PDB entry 5ELP | X-ray diffraction, 2.93 A resolution | chains C and A of the 4 polymer chains in the assembly

[Chain C]
Name: NRPS/PKS protein
Organism: Bacillus amyloliquefaciens
UniProt: Q1RS73 (Q1RS73_BACAM); residues 4-605 here correspond to UniProt positions 1745-2346 (UniProt number = residue number + 1741)
Chain sequence (622 residues; each row starts with the number of its first residue; numbers below 1 keep their minus sign (Met-16 is residue -16)):
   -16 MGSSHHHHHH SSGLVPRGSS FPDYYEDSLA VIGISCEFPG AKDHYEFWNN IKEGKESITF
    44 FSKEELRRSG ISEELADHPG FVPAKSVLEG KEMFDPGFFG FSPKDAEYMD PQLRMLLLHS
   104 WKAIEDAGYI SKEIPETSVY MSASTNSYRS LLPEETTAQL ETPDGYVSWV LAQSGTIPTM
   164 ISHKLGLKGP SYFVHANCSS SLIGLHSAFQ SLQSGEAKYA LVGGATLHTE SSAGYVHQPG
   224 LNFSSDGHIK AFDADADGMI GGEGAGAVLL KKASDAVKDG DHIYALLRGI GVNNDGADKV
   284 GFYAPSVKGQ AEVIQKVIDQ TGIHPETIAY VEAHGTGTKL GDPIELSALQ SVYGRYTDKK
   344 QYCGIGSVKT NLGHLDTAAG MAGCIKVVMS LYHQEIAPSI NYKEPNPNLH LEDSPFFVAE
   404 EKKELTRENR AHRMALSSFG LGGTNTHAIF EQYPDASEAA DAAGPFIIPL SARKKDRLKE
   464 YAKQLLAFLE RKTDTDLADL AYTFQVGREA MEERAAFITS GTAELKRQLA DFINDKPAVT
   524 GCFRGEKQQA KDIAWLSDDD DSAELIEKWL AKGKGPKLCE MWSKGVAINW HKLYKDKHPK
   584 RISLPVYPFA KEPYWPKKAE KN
Not modelled in the structure: -16 to 6, 50-60, 138-146, 216-218, 410-412, 439-445, 576-579, 601-605
Differences from the reference sequence: initiating methionine (-16); expression tag (-15 to 3)

[Chain A]
Name: NRPS/PKS protein
Organism: Bacillus amyloliquefaciens
UniProt: Q1RS73 (Q1RS73_BACAM); the construct has insertions or renumbered stretches relative to UniProt, so the offset changes along the chain: 4-56 = UniProt 1745-1797; 63-604 = UniProt 1805-2346
Chain sequence (622 residues; each row starts with the number of its first residue; note: 6 numbers in that range are skipped by the numbering (no residue carries them; nothing is unmodelled there); a row labelled like 56A-56G holds insertion residues (56A, then the next letters in order); numbers below 1 keep their minus sign (Met-16 is residue -16)):
   -16 MGSSHHHHHH SSGLVPRGSS FPDYYEDSLA VIGISCEFPG AKDHYEFWNN IKEGKESITF
    44 FSKEELRRSG ISE
56A-56G ELADHPG
    63 FVPAKSVLEG KEMFDPGFFG FSPKDAEYMD PQLRMLLLHS WKAIEDAGYI SKEIPETSVY
   123 MSASTNSYRS LLPEETTAQL ETPDGYVSWV LAQSGTIPTM ISHKLGLKGP SYFVHANCSS
   183 SLIGLHSAFQ SLQSGEAKYA LVGGATLHTE SSAGYVHQPG LNFSSDGHIK AFDADADGMI
   243 GGEGAGAVLL KKASDAVKDG DHIYALLRGI GVNNDGADKV GFYAPSVKGQ AEVIQKVIDQ
   303 TGIHPETIAY VEAHGTGTKL GDPIELSALQ SVYGRYTDKK QYCGIGSVKT NLGHLDTAAG
   363 MAGCIKVVMS LYHQEIAPSI NYKEPNPNLH LEDSPFFVAE EKKELTRENR AHRMALSSFG
   423 LGGTNTHAIF EQYPDASEAA DAAGPFIIPL SARKKDRLKE YAKQLLAFLE RKTDTDLADL
   483 AYTFQVGREA MEERAAFITS GTAELKRQLA DFINDKPAVT GCFRGEKQQA KDIAWLSDDD
   543 DSAELIEKWL AKGKGPKLCE MWSKGVAINW HKLYKDKHPK RISLPVYPFA KEPYWPKKAE
   603 KN
Not modelled in the structure: -16 to 8, 56A-56G, 141-145, 215-220, 437-444, 529-553, 576, 600-604
Differences from the reference sequence: initiating methionine (-16); expression tag (-15 to 3)

[Interface between chain C and chain A]
Residue-residue contacts (12; chain C residue first):
  Glu29(C) - Asp340(A)
  Glu47(C) - Glu386(A)
  Leu469(C) - Arg337(A)
  Ala470(C) - Arg337(A)
  Glu473(C) - Arg337(A)  salt bridge
  Glu473(C) - Tyr338(A)
  Arg474(C) - Gly336(A)  hydrogen bond (side chain-backbone)
  Arg474(C) - Arg337(A)  hydrogen bond (side chain-backbone)
  Arg474(C) - Tyr338(A)  hydrogen bond (side chain-backbone)
  Arg474(C) - Thr339(A)
  Arg474(C) - Asp340(A)
  Asn517(C) - Glu294(A)
Also at the interface, not in a pair above, chain C (11 interface residues in all): Lys25, Asn32, Lys509, Ala513
Also at the interface, not in a pair above, chain A (8 interface residues in all): Lys341

[Summary]
Chain C and chain A form an interface of 11 and 8 residues respectively; the contacts include 3 hydrogen bonds
and 1 salt bridge. Polar contacts include Glu473(C)-Arg337(A), Arg474(C)-Gly336(A) and Arg474(C)-Arg337(A).
Chain C and chain A are both NRPS/PKS protein (Bacillus amyloliquefaciens); the structure, Ketosynthase from
module 1 of the bacillaene synthase from Bacillus amyloliquefaciens FZB42, was determined by X-ray diffraction
(same publication as 5ENY, 5ERB, 5ERF, 5E5N and 5E6K).
